PDB entry 3A6B | X-ray diffraction, 1.80 A resolution | chains L and H of the 3 polymer chains in the assembly

Chain L:
Molecule: Lysozyme binding ig kappa chain V23-J2 region
From: Mus musculus
Notes: engineered mutation(s): N32D
Sequence (107 residues; each row starts with the number of its first residue):
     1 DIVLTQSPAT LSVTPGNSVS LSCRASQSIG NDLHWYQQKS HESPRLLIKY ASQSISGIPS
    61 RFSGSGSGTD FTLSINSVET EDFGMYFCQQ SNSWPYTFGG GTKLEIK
Disulfide bonds: Cys-23/Cys-88
What the authors report for this chain:
  - conformationally variable residues: Asp-32
  - mutagenesis - N31A: decreased binding to Lysozyme C

Chain H:
Molecule: IG VH, anti-lysozyme
From: Mus musculus
Sequence (114 residues; row label = number of the first residue in the row):
     1 DVQLQESGPS LVKPSQTLSL TCSVTGDSIT SDYWSWIRKF PGNRLEYMGY VSYSGSTYYN
    61 PSLKSRISIT RDTSKNQYYL DLNSVTTEDT ATYYCANWDG DYWGQGTLVT VSAA
Disulfide bonds: Cys-22/Cys-95

How chain L and chain H interact:
Residue-residue contacts (27; chain L residue first):
  Tyr-36(L) / Gly-100(H)
  Tyr-36(L) / Trp-103(H)  hydrophobic
  Gln-38(L) / Lys-39(H)  hydrogen bond
  Gln-38(L) / Tyr-94(H)  hydrogen bond
  Glu-42(L) / Tyr-94(H)
  Ser-43(L) / Tyr-94(H)
  Ser-43(L) / Trp-103(H)
  Ser-43(L) / Gly-104(H)  hydrogen bond (side chain-backbone)
  Pro-44(L) / Trp-103(H)
  Leu-46(L) / Asp-99(H)
  Leu-46(L) / Gly-100(H)
  Leu-46(L) / Asp-101(H)
  Phe-87(L) / Asn-43(H)
  Phe-87(L) / Leu-45(H)  hydrophobic
  Trp-94(L) / Tyr-47(H)  hydrophobic
  Trp-94(L) / Gly-49(H)
  Trp-94(L) / Tyr-50(H)  hydrophobic
  Trp-94(L) / Tyr-58(H)
  Trp-94(L) / Tyr-59(H)  hydrogen bond (side chain-backbone)
  Trp-94(L) / Asn-60(H)
  Pro-95(L) / Asn-60(H)
  Pro-95(L) / Pro-61(H)
  Tyr-96(L) / Tyr-47(H)
  Tyr-96(L) / Tyr-50(H)
  Tyr-96(L) / Trp-98(H)  hydrogen bond
  Phe-98(L) / Leu-45(H)
  Phe-98(L) / Tyr-47(H)
Interface residues without a listed pair, chain L (16 interface residues in all): Tyr-50, Ile-55, Met-85, Gln-89, Gly-100
Interface residues without a listed pair, chain H (21 interface residues in all): Ile-37, Glu-46, Met-48, Gln-105

In short:
Chain L and chain H form an interface of 16 and 21 residues respectively, with 5 hydrogen bonds. Polar pairs
include Gln-38(L)/Lys-39(H), Gln-38(L)/Tyr-94(H) and Ser-43(L)/Gly-104(H). From the paper: N31A of chain L
reduces binding to Lysozyme C; conformational variability at Asp-32(L).
Chain L is Lysozyme binding ig kappa chain V23-J2 region and chain H is IG VH, anti-lysozyme, both from Mus
musculus; the structure, Crystal Structure of HyHEL-10 Fv mutant LN32D complexed with hen egg white lysozyme,
was determined by X-ray diffraction together with 3A67 and 3A6C from the same study.
